PDB entry 1QLW | X-ray diffraction, 1.09 A resolution | chains A and B

Chain A (and B):
Protein: Esterase
Source organism: Alcaligenes sp
Notes: chain B of this document is another copy of the same molecule, construct and numbering; everything in this record applies to it too
Sequence (328 residues; each row starts with the number of its first residue):
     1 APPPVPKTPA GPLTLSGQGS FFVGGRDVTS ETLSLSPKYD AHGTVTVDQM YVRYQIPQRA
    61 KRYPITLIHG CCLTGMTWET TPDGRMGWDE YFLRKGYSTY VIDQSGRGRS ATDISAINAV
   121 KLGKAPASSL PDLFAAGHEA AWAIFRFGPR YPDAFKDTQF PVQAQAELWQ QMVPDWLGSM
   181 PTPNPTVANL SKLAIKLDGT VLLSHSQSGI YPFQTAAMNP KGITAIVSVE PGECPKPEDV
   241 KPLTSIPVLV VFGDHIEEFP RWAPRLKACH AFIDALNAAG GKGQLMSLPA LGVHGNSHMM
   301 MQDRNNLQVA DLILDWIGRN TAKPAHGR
Not modelled in the structure: 1-4, 323-328 (chain B: 1-4, 322-328)
Disulfides: Cys-71/Cys-72, Cys-234/Cys-269
From the paper describing this entry:
  - catalytic residues: Cys-71, Ser-206, Gln-207, Glu-230, His-298
  - self-association interface (contacts with another copy of this molecule): Glu-31 to His-42
  - conformationally variable residues (loop rearrangement): Gln-104 to Glu-139

Interface between chain A and chain B:
Pairs across the interface (132):
  Pro-12(A) with Thr-14(B); Leu-15(B); Gln-58(B)
  Leu-13(A) with Leu-13(B); Thr-14(B); Leu-15(B), hydrogen bond (backbone-backbone)
  Thr-14(A) with Pro-12(B); Leu-13(B); Thr-14(B), hydrogen bond
  Leu-15(A) with Pro-12(B); Leu-13(B), hydrogen bond (backbone-backbone)
  Gln-18(A) with Gln-55(B), hydrogen bond; Asp-89(B); Glu-90(B)
  Gly-19(A) with Thr-80(B)
  Ser-20(A) with Met-76(B); Glu-79(B), hydrogen bond; Thr-80(B), hydrogen bond (backbone-side chain)
  Phe-22(A) with Met-76(B), hydrophobic; Gln-170(B); Gln-171(B)
  Gly-24(A) with Gln-170(B), hydrogen bond (backbone-side chain)
  Asp-27(A) with His-138(B)
  Leu-33(A) with Phe-134(B); Ala-135(B), hydrogen bond (backbone-backbone)
  Leu-35(A) with Asp-132(B)
  Lys-38(A) with Arg-261(B), hydrogen bond (backbone-side chain)
  Tyr-39(A) with Cys-71(B); Phe-134(B), hydrophobic; Ile-144(B), hydrophobic; Arg-261(B)
  Asp-40(A) with Ala-140(B)
  Gly-43(A) with Glu-139(B)
  Thr-44(A) with Gly-137(B); His-138(B), hydrogen bond (backbone-backbone); Glu-139(B), hydrogen bond
  Val-45(A) with Ala-136(B); Gly-137(B); His-138(B)
  Thr-46(A) with His-138(B), hydrogen bond; Trp-169(B)
  Gln-49(A) with Trp-169(B); Gln-170(B), hydrogen bond (side chain-backbone); Met-172(B)
  Tyr-51(A) with Arg-53(B), hydrogen bond; Met-76(B), hydrophobic; Glu-79(B), hydrogen bond; Arg-109(B)
  Arg-53(A) with Arg-53(B); Glu-79(B), salt bridge; Asp-89(B), salt bridge
  Gln-55(A) with Gln-18(B), hydrogen bond; Gln-55(B)
  Gln-58(A) with Pro-12(B)
  Thr-74(A) with Arg-109(B)
  Gly-75(A) with Arg-109(B)
  Met-76(A) with Ser-20(B); Phe-22(B), hydrophobic; Tyr-51(B), hydrophobic; Arg-109(B)
  Glu-79(A) with Ser-20(B), hydrogen bond; Tyr-51(B), hydrogen bond; Arg-53(B), salt bridge; Arg-109(B), salt bridge
  Thr-80(A) with Gly-19(B); Ser-20(B), hydrogen bond (side chain-backbone)
  Asp-103(A) with Arg-109(B), salt bridge
  Gly-108(A) with Gly-108(B)
  Arg-109(A) with Tyr-51(B); Arg-53(B); Thr-74(B); Gly-75(B); Met-76(B); Glu-79(B), salt bridge; Asp-103(B), salt bridge; Val-173(B)
  Ala-111(A) with Met-172(B); Val-173(B), hydrophobic
  Thr-112(A) with Pro-174(B)
  Ile-114(A) with Leu-133(B), hydrophobic; Pro-174(B), hydrophobic
  Ile-117(A) with Ile-117(B), hydrophobic; Leu-130(B); Leu-133(B), hydrophobic
  Asn-118(A) with Leu-133(B), hydrogen bond (side chain-backbone)
  Val-120(A) with Ala-127(B); Leu-130(B), hydrophobic
  Lys-121(A) with Ala-127(B); Ser-128(B), hydrogen bond (side chain-backbone); Leu-130(B), hydrogen bond (side chain-backbone); Pro-131(B); Asp-132(B), salt bridge
  Ala-127(A) with Val-120(B); Lys-121(B)
  Ser-128(A) with Lys-121(B)
  Leu-130(A) with Ile-117(B); Val-120(B), hydrophobic; Lys-121(B), hydrogen bond (backbone-side chain)
  Pro-131(A) with Lys-121(B), hydrogen bond (backbone-side chain)
  Asp-132(A) with Lys-121(B)
  Leu-133(A) with Ile-114(B), hydrophobic; Ile-117(B), hydrophobic; Asn-118(B)
  Phe-134(A) with Leu-33(B); Tyr-39(B), hydrophobic
  Ala-135(A) with Leu-33(B), hydrogen bond (backbone-backbone)
  Ala-136(A) with Val-45(B)
  Gly-137(A) with Leu-33(B); Thr-44(B); Val-45(B)
  His-138(A) with Asp-27(B), salt bridge; Thr-44(B), hydrogen bond (backbone-backbone); Val-45(B); Thr-46(B), hydrogen bond
  Glu-139(A) with Gly-43(B); Thr-44(B), hydrogen bond
  Ala-140(A) with Asp-40(B)
  Ile-144(A) with Tyr-39(B), hydrophobic
  Trp-169(A) with Thr-46(B); Gln-49(B)
  Gln-170(A) with Phe-22(B); Gly-24(B), hydrogen bond (side chain-backbone); Gln-49(B), hydrogen bond (backbone-side chain)
  Gln-171(A) with Phe-22(B)
  Met-172(A) with Gln-49(B); Ala-111(B)
  Val-173(A) with Arg-109(B); Ala-111(B), hydrophobic
  Pro-174(A) with Thr-112(B); Ile-114(B), hydrophobic
  Arg-261(A) with Lys-38(B), hydrogen bond (side chain-backbone); Tyr-39(B)
Also at the interface, not in a pair above, chain A (68 interface residues in all): Ser-16, Phe-21, Val-23, Ser-34, Cys-71, Cys-72, Glu-90, Ile-102
Also at the interface, not in a pair above, chain B (71 interface residues in all): Gly-11, Ser-16, Phe-21, Val-23, Ser-34, Cys-72, Leu-93, Ile-102, Arg-265

In short:
68 residues of chain A and 71 residues of chain B are in contact; the contacts include 31 hydrogen bonds and 9
salt bridges. Polar pairs include Arg-53(A)/Glu-79(B), Arg-53(A)/Asp-89(B) and Glu-79(A)/Arg-109(B). The paper
reports catalytic residues Cys-71(A), Ser-206(A) and Gln-207(A) among others; conformational variability at
Gln-104(A).
Chain A and chain B are both Esterase (Alcaligenes sp); the structure, The Atomic Resolution Structure of a
Novel Bacterial Esterase, was determined by X-ray diffraction (same publication as 2WKW).
